Entry 3J46 (electron microscopy, 10.10 A resolution (very low resolution: no residue pairs are listed; an interface is given only as per-side residue counts)); this record covers chains y and G of the 14 polymer chains in the assembly.

Chain y:
Protein: Protein translocase subunit SecY
From: Escherichia coli
Reference sequence: P0AGA2 (SECY_ECOLI); residues 6-440 here = UniProt positions 6-440
Chain sequence (437 residues; each row starts with the number of its first residue):
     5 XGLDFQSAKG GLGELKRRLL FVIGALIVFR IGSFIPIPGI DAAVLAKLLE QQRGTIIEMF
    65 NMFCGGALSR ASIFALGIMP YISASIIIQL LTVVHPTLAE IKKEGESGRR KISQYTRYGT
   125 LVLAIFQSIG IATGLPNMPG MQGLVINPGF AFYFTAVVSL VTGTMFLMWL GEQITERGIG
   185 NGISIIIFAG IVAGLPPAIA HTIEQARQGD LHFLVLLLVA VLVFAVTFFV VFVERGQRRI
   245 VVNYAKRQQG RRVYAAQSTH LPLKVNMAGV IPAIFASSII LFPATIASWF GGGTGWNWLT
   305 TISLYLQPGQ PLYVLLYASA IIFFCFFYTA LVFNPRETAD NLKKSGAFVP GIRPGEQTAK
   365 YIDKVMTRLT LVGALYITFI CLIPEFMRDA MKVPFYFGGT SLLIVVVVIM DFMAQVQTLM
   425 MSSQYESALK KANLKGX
Sequence notes: acetylation (5); engineered mutation Cys68 (Ser in P0AGA2); amidation (441)
Modified residues: ACE (acetyl group) at position 5; NH2 (amino group) at position 441
Swiss-Prot annotation at these positions:
  - mutagenesis: Pro40 (P40S: In secY100; temperature-sensitive), Ile60 to Arg74 (Some loss of viability, supports protein translocation; strongly suppresses defective and missing signal sequences; transient transmembrane channels open), Asn65 to Gly70 (Grows almost as well as wild-type, supports protein translocation; strongly suppresses defective and missing signal sequences; transient transmembrane channels open), Phe67 (F67C: In prlA3; altered signal sequence interaction, transient channel opening and closing in presence of oxidant; massive ion flux when cross-linked to SecE C-120 mutation), Gly167 (G167E: In secY100; temperature-sensitive), Gly240 (G240D: In secY24; temperature-sensitive at 42 degrees Celsius, impairs interaction with SecE even at 30 degrees in vitro), Ser282 (S282R: In prlA401; altered signal sequence interaction, transient transmembrane channels open), Phe286 (F286Y: In prlA4-1; altered signal sequence interaction), Pro287 (P287L: In secY161; altered signal sequence interaction), Ile290 (I290T: In secY121; altered signal sequence interaction), Arg357 (R357H: In secY39; cold-sensitive), Ala363 (A363S: In secY40; cold-sensitive), 1 further mutagenesis entry in UniProt

Chain G:
Protein: Protein-export membrane protein SecG
From: Escherichia coli
Reference sequence: P0AG99 (SECG_ECOLI); numbering as in UniProt (aligned over 9-73)
Chain sequence (67 residues; row label = number of the first residue in the row):
     8 XFLIVAIGLV GLIMLQQGKG ADMGASFGAG ASATLFGSSG SGNFMTRMTA LLATLFFIIS
    68 LVLGNIX
Sequence notes: acetylation (8); amidation (74)
Modified residues: ACE (acetyl group) at position 8; NH2 (amino group) at position 74
Swiss-Prot annotation at these positions:
  - mutagenesis: Thr41 (T41P: Affects activity), Leu42 (L42P: Affects activity), Phe43 (F43S/Y: Affects activity)

Interface between chain y and chain G:
At this resolution (10 A) residue pairs are not listed: 43 residues of chain y and 42 of chain G lie at the interface.

In short:
43 residues of chain y and 42 residues of chain G are in contact. Curated annotation (UniProt) lists 15
mutagenesis sites on chain y; 3 mutagenesis sites on chain G.
Here chain y is Protein translocase subunit SecY and chain G is Protein-export membrane protein SecG, both
from Escherichia coli. Entry 3J46 (Structure of the SecY protein translocation channel in action) was
determined by electron microscopy (same publication as 3J45).
